1YJS - chain A; structure by X-ray diffraction, 2.00 A resolution.

[Chain A]
Molecule: Serine hydroxymethyltransferase
From: Geobacillus stearothermophilus
Notes: EC 2.1.2.1; fragment: Serine methylase; engineered mutation(s): K226Q
Reference sequence: Q7SIB6 (Q7SIB6_BACST); residue numbers follow UniProt; this construct covers 1-419
Chain sequence (419 residues; numbered 1 to 419; the number before each row is that of its first residue):
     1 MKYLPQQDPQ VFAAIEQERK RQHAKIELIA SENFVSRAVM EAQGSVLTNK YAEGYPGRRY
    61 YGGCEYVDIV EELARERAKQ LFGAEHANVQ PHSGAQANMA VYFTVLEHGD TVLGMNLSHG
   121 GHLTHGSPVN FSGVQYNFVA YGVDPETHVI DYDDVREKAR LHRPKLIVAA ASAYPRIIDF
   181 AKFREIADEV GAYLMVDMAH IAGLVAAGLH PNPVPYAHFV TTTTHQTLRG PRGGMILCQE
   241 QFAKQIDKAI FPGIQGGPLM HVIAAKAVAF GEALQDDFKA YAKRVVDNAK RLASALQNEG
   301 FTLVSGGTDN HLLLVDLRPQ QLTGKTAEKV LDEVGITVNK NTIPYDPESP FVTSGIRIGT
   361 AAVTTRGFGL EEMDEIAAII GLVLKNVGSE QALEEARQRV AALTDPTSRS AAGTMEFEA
Not modelled in the structure: 406-419
Small-molecule neighbours:
  - glycine (GLY): S31, Y51, Y61, H122, S172, H200, Q226, R357
  - glycine / pyridoxal phosphate: S31, Y51, Y61, S93, G94, A95, N98, H122, T124, H125, A171, S172, D197, A199, H200, T223, H225, Q226, G256, G257, R357
  - pyridoxal phosphate (PLP): Y51, S93, G94, A95, N98, H122, T124, H125, A171, S172, D197, A199, H200, T223, H225, Q226, G256, G257

[In short]
Bound to chain A: pyridoxal phosphate, glycine and glycine / pyridoxal phosphate.
Chain A is Serine hydroxymethyltransferase (Geobacillus stearothermophilus); the structure, K226Q Mutant Of
Serine Hydroxymethyltransferase From B. Stearothermophilus, Complex With Glycine, was determined by X-ray
diffraction together with 1YJZ and 1YJY from the same study.
